Entry 5WMX (X-ray diffraction, 2.69 A resolution); this record covers chain A.

[Chain A]
Protein: Indoleamine 2,3-dioxygenase 1
Source organism: Homo sapiens
Notes: EC 1.13.11.52
UniProtKB: P14902 (I23O1_HUMAN); residues 12-403 here = UniProt positions 12-403
Chain sequence (425 residues; each row starts with the number of its first residue):
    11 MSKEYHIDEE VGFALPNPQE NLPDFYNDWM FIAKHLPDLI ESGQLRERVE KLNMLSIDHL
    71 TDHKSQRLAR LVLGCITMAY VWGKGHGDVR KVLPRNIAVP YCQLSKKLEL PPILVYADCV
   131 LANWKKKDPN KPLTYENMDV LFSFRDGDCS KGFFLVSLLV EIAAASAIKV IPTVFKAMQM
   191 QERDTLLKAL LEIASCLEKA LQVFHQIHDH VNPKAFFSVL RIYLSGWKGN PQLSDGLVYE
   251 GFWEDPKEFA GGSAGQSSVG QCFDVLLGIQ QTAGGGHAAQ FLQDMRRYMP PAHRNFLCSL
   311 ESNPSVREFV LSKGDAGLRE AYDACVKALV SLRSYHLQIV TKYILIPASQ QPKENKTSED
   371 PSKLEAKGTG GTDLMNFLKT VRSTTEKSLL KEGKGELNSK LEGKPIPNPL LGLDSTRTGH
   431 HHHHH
Unresolved in the structure: 11, 284, 363-374, 404-435
Differences from the reference sequence: initiating methionine (11); engineered mutation Gly270 (Phe in P14902); expression tag (404-435)
Metal / ion sites: heme Fe: His346 (together with cyanide ion)
Residues lining bound ligands:
  - cyanide ion (CYN): Ser263, Ala264, Gly265, His346
  - heme (HEM): Phe163, Ser167, Val170, Phe214, Ile217, Phe226, Ser263, Ala264, Gly265, Gly270, Phe291, Leu292, Arg343, His346, Ile349, Val350, Tyr353, Ile354, Gly378, Thr379, Gly380, Gly381, Thr382, Leu384, Phe387, Leu388, Val391
  - tryptophan (TRP): Tyr126, Cys129, Val130, Phe163, Ser167, Phe226, Arg231, Leu234, Gly262, Ser263, Ala264, Ile354, Gly378, Thr379
  - 2-(1H-indol-3-yl)ethanol (ZCW): Val170, Ala174, Leu207, Val269, Gly270, Phe273, Leu339, Leu342, Arg343, His346
Swiss-Prot annotation at these positions:
  - binding site (heme b): His346
What the authors report for this chain:
  - binding site for 2-(1H-indol-3-yl)ethanol: Leu207, Ala210, Phe214, Leu339, Leu342

[Overview]
Bound to chain A: cyanide ion, heme, tryptophan and 2-(1H-indol-3-yl)ethanol. Curated annotation (UniProt)
lists heme b-binding residue His346. The paper reports a binding site for 2-(1H-indol-3-yl)ethanol at Leu207,
Ala210 and Phe214 among others.
Chain A is Indoleamine 2,3-dioxygenase 1 (Homo sapiens); the structure, Structural Insights into Substrate and
Inhibitor Binding Sites in Human Indoleamine 2,3-Dioxygenase 1, was determined by X-ray diffraction, deposited
together with 5WMU, 5WMV, 5WMW and 5WN8.
